PDB entry 8QEE | electron microscopy, 2.43 A resolution | chain A

Chain A:
Name: NPC intracellular sterol transporter 1-related protein 1
From: Saccharomyces cerevisiae
Reference sequence: Q12200 (NPC1_YEAST); residues 1-1170 here = UniProt positions 1-1170
Sequence (1170 residues; each row starts with the number of its first residue):
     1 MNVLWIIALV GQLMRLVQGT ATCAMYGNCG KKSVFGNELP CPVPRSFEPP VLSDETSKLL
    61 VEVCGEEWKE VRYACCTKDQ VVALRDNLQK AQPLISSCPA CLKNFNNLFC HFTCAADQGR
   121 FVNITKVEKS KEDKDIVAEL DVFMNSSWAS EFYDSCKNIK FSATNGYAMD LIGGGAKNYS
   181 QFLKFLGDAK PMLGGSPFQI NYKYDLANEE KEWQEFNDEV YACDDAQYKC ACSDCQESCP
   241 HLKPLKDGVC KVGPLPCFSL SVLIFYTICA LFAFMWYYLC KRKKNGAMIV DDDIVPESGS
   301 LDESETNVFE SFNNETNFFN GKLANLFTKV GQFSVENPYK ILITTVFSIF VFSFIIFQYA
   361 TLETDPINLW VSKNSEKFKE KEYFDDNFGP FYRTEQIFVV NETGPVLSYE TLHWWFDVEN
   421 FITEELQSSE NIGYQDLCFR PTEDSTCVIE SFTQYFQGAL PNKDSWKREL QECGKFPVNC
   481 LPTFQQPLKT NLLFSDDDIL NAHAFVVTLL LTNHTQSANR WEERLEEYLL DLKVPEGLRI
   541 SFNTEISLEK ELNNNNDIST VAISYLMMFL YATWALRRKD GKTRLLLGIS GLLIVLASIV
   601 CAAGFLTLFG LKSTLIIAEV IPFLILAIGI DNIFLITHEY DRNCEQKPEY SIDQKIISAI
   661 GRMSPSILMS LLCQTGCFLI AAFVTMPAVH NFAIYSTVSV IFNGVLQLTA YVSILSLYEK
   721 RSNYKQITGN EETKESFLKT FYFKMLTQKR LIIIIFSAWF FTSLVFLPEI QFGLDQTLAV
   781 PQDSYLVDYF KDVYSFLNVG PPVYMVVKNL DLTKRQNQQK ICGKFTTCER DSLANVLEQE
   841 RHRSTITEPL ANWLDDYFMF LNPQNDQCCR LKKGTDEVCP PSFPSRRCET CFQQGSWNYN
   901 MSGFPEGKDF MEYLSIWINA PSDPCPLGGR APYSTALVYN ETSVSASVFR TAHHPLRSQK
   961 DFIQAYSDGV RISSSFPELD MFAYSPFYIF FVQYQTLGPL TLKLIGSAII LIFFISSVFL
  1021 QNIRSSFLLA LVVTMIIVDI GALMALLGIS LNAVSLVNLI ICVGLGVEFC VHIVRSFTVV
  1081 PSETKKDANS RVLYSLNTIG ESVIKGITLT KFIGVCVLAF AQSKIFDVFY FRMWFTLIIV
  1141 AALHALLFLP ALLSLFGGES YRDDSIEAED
Unresolved in the structure: 1-323, 727-736, 1157-1170
Curated features (UniProtKB/Swiss-Prot):
  - glycosylation (N-linked (GlcNAc...) asparagine): Asn123, Asn145, Asn178, Asn314, Asn401, Asn513, Asn900, Asn940
  - mutagenesis: Tyr718 (Y718D: Sphingolipids mislocalization and no growth at 38 degrees Celsius)
Disulfide bonds: Cys438-Cys447, Cys473-Cys480, Cys822-Cys828, Cys868-Cys925, Cys869-Cys891, Cys879-Cys888
Covalently attached groups: N-acetylglucosamine (NAG) linked to Asn401, Asn513, Asn900, Asn940

Overview:
N-acetylglucosamine is covalently linked to Asn401, Asn513, Asn900 and Asn940. From UniProt: one mutagenesis
site.
Chain A is NPC intracellular sterol transporter 1-related protein 1 (Saccharomyces cerevisiae); the structure,
S. cerevisia Niemann-Pick type C protein NCR1 in Peptidisc at pH 7.5, was determined by electron microscopy
(same publication as 8QEB, 8QEC and 8QED).
